5WRV - chains A and B; structure by X-ray diffraction, 1.70 A resolution.

Chain A:
Protein: Signal recognition particle subunit SRP68
From: Homo sapiens
UniProtKB: Q9UHB9 (SRP68_HUMAN); residues 509-614 here = UniProt positions 509-614
Amino-acid sequence (106 residues; numbered 509 to 614; the number before each row is that of its first residue):
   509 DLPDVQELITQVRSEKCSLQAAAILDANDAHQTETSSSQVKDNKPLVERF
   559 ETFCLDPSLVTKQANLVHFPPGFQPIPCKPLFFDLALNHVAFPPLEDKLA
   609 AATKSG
Disordered / not traced: 509-587, 611-614
Sequence notes: engineered mutation Ala-608 (Glu in Q9UHB9), Ala-609 (Gln in Q9UHB9), Ala-610 (Lys in Q9UHB9)
UniProt features mapped onto this chain:
  - mutagenesis: Phe-590 (F590L: Loss of interaction with SRP72. Diminished localization to endoplasmic reticulum), Asp-592 (D592A: Loss of interaction with SRP72), Val-598 (V598A: Loss of interaction with SRP72; when associated with A-56 in SRP72), Phe-600 (F600A: Loss of interaction with SRP72)
Reported in the primary citation:
  - disease-associated variants - F590L: abolished binding to Signal recognition particle subunit SRP72 (chain B)
  - disease-associated variants - F590L: decreased localization to ER

Chain B:
Protein: Signal recognition particle subunit SRP72
From: Homo sapiens
UniProtKB: O76094 (SRP72_HUMAN); residue numbers follow UniProt; this construct covers 1-163
Amino-acid sequence (163 residues; row label = number of the first residue in the row):
     1 MASGGSGGVSVPALWSEVNRYGQNGDFTRALKTVNKILQINKDDVTALHC
    51 KVVCLIQNGSFKEALNVINTHTKVLANNSLSFEKAYCEYRLNRIENALKT
   101 IESANQQTDKLKELYGQVLYRLERYDECLAVYRDLVRNSQDDYDEERKTN
   151 LSAVVAAQSNWEK
Disordered / not traced: 1-8, 163
Ion coordination: Na+: Glu-113, Tyr-132
UniProt features mapped onto this chain:
  - modified residue: Ala-2 (N-acetylalanine)
  - mutagenesis: Val-11 to Asp-44 (Loss of interaction with SRP68), Asp-44 (D44E: Reduced interaction with SRP68), Val-45 (V45I: Reduced interaction with SRP68), Val-53 (V53I: Reduced interaction with SRP68. Diminished localization to endoplasmic reticulum), Ile-56 (I56A: Loss of interaction with SRP72; when associated with A-598 in SRP68), Tyr-86 (Y86C: Loss of interaction with SRP68. Diminished localization to endoplasmic reticulum), Glu-113 to Val-131 (Loss of interaction with SRP68), Val-136 to Arg-137 (Stronger interaction with SRP68)
Reported in the primary citation:
  - mutagenesis - V136A/R137A: increased binding to Signal recognition particle subunit SRP68 (chain A)
  - conformationally variable residues (order/disorder transition): Thr-72 to Ala-76, Ser-139 to Lys-163
  - contacts within the chain: Tyr-86/Arg-90
  - disease-associated variants - D44E, V45I, V53I: decreased binding to Signal recognition particle subunit SRP68 (chain A)
  - disease-associated variants - Y86C: abolished binding to Signal recognition particle subunit SRP68 (chain A)
  - disease-associated variants - V53I, Y86C: decreased localization to ER
  - mutagenesis - Y132A/R133A, V136A/R137A: abolished binding to dimerization of apo-SRP72

Chain A / chain B interface:
Pairs across the interface (50):
  Leu-589(A) / Thr-149(B)
  Leu-589(A) / Ala-153(B)
  Phe-590(A) / Gln-117(B)
  Phe-590(A) / Tyr-120(B)  hydrophobic
  Phe-590(A) / Tyr-132(B)
  Phe-590(A) / Asn-150(B)
  Phe-591(A) / Gln-117(B)
  Phe-591(A) / Glu-146(B)
  Phe-591(A) / Thr-149(B)
  Phe-591(A) / Asn-150(B)  hydrogen bond (backbone-side chain)
  Asp-592(A) / Tyr-86(B)  hydrogen bond
  Asp-592(A) / Arg-90(B)  salt bridge
  Asp-592(A) / Gln-117(B)
  Leu-593(A) / Glu-113(B)
  Leu-593(A) / Gln-117(B)
  Leu-593(A) / Glu-146(B)
  Leu-593(A) / Arg-147(B)
  Ala-594(A) / Phe-82(B)
  Ala-594(A) / Tyr-86(B)  hydrophobic
  Ala-594(A) / Glu-113(B)
  Ala-594(A) / Gln-117(B)
  Leu-595(A) / Tyr-86(B)
  Asn-596(A) / Tyr-143(B)
  His-597(A) / Phe-82(B)
  His-597(A) / Lys-110(B)  hydrogen bond (backbone-side chain)
  His-597(A) / Glu-113(B)  salt bridge
  Val-598(A) / Val-53(B)
  Val-598(A) / Ile-56(B)  hydrophobic
  Val-598(A) / Gln-57(B)  hydrogen bond (backbone-side chain)
  Val-598(A) / Phe-82(B)  hydrophobic
  Ala-599(A) / Val-53(B)
  Phe-600(A) / Val-18(B)
  Phe-600(A) / Gly-22(B)
  Phe-600(A) / Ala-30(B)  hydrophobic
  Phe-600(A) / Cys-50(B)
  Phe-600(A) / Val-53(B)  hydrophobic
  Phe-600(A) / Cys-54(B)  hydrophobic
  Pro-601(A) / Thr-46(B)
  Pro-601(A) / His-49(B)
  Pro-601(A) / Cys-50(B)
  Leu-603(A) / Trp-15(B)  hydrophobic
  Leu-603(A) / Thr-46(B)
  Leu-603(A) / Cys-50(B)  hydrophobic
  Lys-606(A) / Trp-15(B)
  Lys-606(A) / Asp-44(B)  salt bridge
  Lys-606(A) / Thr-46(B)
  Leu-607(A) / Pro-12(B)
  Leu-607(A) / Trp-15(B)
  Leu-607(A) / Ser-16(B)
  Ala-609(A) / Pro-12(B)  hydrophobic
Also at the interface, not in a pair above, chain A (18 interface residues in all): Pro-588
Also at the interface, not in a pair above, chain B (34 interface residues in all): Asn-19, Phe-27, Tyr-89, Leu-114, Asp-141, Val-154
The authors on this interface:
  - pairs named by the authors: Phe-590(A)/Tyr-120(B) (pi stacking), Asp-592(A)/Tyr-86(B) (hydrogen bond), Lys-606(A)/Asp-44(B) (salt bridge)
  - interface residues, chain A: Leu-589(A), Phe-590(A), Phe-591(A), Asp-592(A), Leu-593(A), Ala-594(A), Leu-595(A), His-597(A), Val-598(A), Phe-600(A), Leu-603(A), Lys-606(A)
  - interface residues, chain B: Trp-15(B), Val-18(B), Asp-44(B), Cys-50(B), Val-53(B), Cys-54(B), Ile-56(B), Gln-57(B), Phe-82(B), Tyr-86(B), Tyr-89(B), Arg-90(B), Lys-110(B), Glu-113(B), Tyr-132(B), Asn-150(B), Val-154(B)

Overview:
The interface between chain A and chain B involves 18 residues on one side and 34 on the other, with 4
hydrogen bonds and 3 salt bridges. Polar pairs include Asp-592(A)/Arg-90(B), His-597(A)/Glu-113(B) and
Lys-606(A)/Asp-44(B). The authors report pi stacking between Phe-590(A) and Tyr-120(B); a hydrogen bond
between Asp-592(A) and Tyr-86(B); a salt bridge between Lys-606(A) and Asp-44(B). From the paper: D44E, V45I
and V53I of chain B reduce binding to Signal recognition particle subunit SRP68 (chain A); interface residues
Leu-589(A), Phe-590(A) and Trp-15(B) among others; 7 substitutions were tested in all.
Here chain A is Signal recognition particle subunit SRP68 and chain B is Signal recognition particle subunit
SRP72, both from Homo sapiens. Entry 5WRV (Complex structure of human SRP72/SRP68) was determined by X-ray
diffraction (same publication as 5WRW).
